Entry 5F48 (X-ray diffraction, 1.95 A resolution); this record covers chains A and B.

Chain A (and B):
Protein: aminoglycoside acetyltransferase meta-AAC0020
Source organism: uncultured bacterium
Notes: chain B of this document is another copy of the same molecule, construct and numbering; everything in this record applies to it too
UniProt: A0A059WZ16 (A0A059WZ16_9BACT); residue numbers follow UniProt; this construct covers 1-157
Amino-acid sequence (157 residues; each row starts with the number of its first residue):
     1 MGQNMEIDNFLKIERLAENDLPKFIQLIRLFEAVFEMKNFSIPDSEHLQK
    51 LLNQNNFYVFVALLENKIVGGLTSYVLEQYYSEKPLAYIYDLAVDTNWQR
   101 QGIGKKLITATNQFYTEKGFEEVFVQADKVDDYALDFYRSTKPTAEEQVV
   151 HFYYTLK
Not modelled in the structure: 1-7 (chain B: 1-6)
Ion coordination: Mg2+: Glu14, Asp20
Ligand contacts: coenzyme A (COA): Val34, Phe35, Asp91, Leu92, Ala93, Val94, Gln99, Arg100, Gln101, Gly102, Ile103, Gly104, Lys105, Asp131, Tyr133, Ala134, Asp136, Phe137, Tyr138, Ser140
Reported in the primary citation:
  - binding site for coenzyme A: Leu92, Arg100, Asp131, Tyr138
  - conformationally variable residues (side-chain flip): Arg100
  - mutagenesis - Y138A: abolished growth in response to heterologous resistance in E. coli
  - mutagenesis - L92P, D131A: decreased growth
  - mutagenesis - D131A (40-fold): decreased catalytic activity on the four tested aminoglycosides
  - catalytic residues: Tyr90, Asp91, Leu92 (proposed by the authors, not directly observed)
  - mutagenesis - D91A: abolished growth
  - specificity-determining residues: Phe35, Asp128 (proposed by the authors, not directly observed)

How chain A and chain B interact:
Contacting residue pairs - 159 pairs, chain A then chain B:
  Phe24(A) with Tyr80(B), hydrophobic
  Ile28(A) with Tyr80(B), hydrophobic
  Phe31(A) with Tyr80(B), hydrophobic; Tyr81(B)
  Phe35(A) with Tyr81(B)
  Met37(A) with Tyr81(B), hydrophobic
  Phe40(A) with Tyr81(B)
  Pro43(A) with Tyr80(B); Tyr81(B); Ser82(B)
  Asp44(A) with Glu83(B)
  His47(A) with Glu78(B); Gln79(B), hydrogen bond (side chain-backbone); Ser82(B), hydrogen bond (side chain-backbone); Glu83(B)
  Leu48(A) with Tyr80(B)
  Leu51(A) with Glu78(B); Gln79(B); Tyr80(B), hydrophobic
  Gln54(A) with Glu78(B)
  Asn56(A) with Asn56(B)
  Thr73(A) with Tyr80(B), hydrogen bond
  Tyr75(A) with Leu77(B), hydrophobic; Glu78(B), hydrogen bond (side chain-backbone)
  Leu77(A) with Tyr75(B), hydrophobic; Tyr88(B), hydrophobic
  Glu78(A) with His47(B); Leu51(B); Gln54(B); Tyr75(B), hydrogen bond (backbone-side chain)
  Gln79(A) with His47(B), hydrogen bond (backbone-side chain); Leu51(B)
  Tyr80(A) with Phe24(B), hydrophobic; Ile28(B), hydrophobic; Phe31(B), hydrophobic; Pro43(B); Leu48(B), hydrophobic; Leu51(B), hydrophobic; Phe57(B), hydrophobic; Thr73(B), hydrogen bond; Tyr75(B); Tyr90(B); Asp91(B), hydrogen bond
  Tyr81(A) with Phe31(B); Phe35(B); Met37(B), hydrophobic; Phe40(B); Pro43(B); Asp91(B), hydrogen bond
  Ser82(A) with Pro43(B); His47(B), hydrogen bond (backbone-side chain)
  Glu83(A) with Asp44(B); His47(B), salt bridge
  Leu86(A) with Tyr90(B)
  Tyr88(A) with Leu77(B), hydrophobic
  Tyr90(A) with Tyr80(B); Leu86(B)
  Asp91(A) with Tyr80(B), hydrogen bond; Tyr81(B), hydrogen bond
  Ile108(A) with Tyr154(B)
  Asn112(A) with Tyr154(B)
  Tyr115(A) with Leu156(B)
  Thr116(A) with Leu156(B)
  Phe120(A) with Leu156(B)
  Glu121(A) with Thr155(B); Leu156(B), hydrogen bond (backbone-backbone)
  Glu122(A) with Tyr153(B); Tyr154(B); Leu156(B)
  Val123(A) with Tyr153(B); Tyr154(B), hydrogen bond (backbone-backbone); Leu156(B), hydrophobic
  Phe124(A) with His151(B); Phe152(B); Tyr153(B), hydrophobic
  Val125(A) with His151(B); Phe152(B), hydrogen bond (backbone-backbone); Tyr154(B), hydrophobic
  Gln126(A) with Gln126(B), hydrogen bond; Val149(B); Val150(B); His151(B), hydrogen bond
  Ala127(A) with Val149(B); Val150(B), hydrogen bond (backbone-backbone)
  Asp128(A) with Glu147(B); Gln148(B); Val149(B)
  Lys129(A) with Gln148(B), hydrogen bond (backbone-backbone)
  Leu135(A) with Val150(B), hydrophobic
  Tyr138(A) with Phe152(B), hydrophobic; Tyr154(B)
  Arg139(A) with Phe152(B)
  Thr141(A) with Tyr154(B), hydrogen bond
  Pro143(A) with Phe152(B), hydrophobic; Tyr153(B); Tyr154(B), hydrophobic
  Thr144(A) with Tyr153(B), hydrogen bond (backbone-backbone); Tyr154(B); Thr155(B), hydrogen bond (side chain-backbone)
  Ala145(A) with His151(B); Phe152(B); Tyr153(B), hydrogen bond (backbone-backbone)
  Glu146(A) with Val150(B); His151(B); Phe152(B)
  Glu147(A) with Val150(B); His151(B), hydrogen bond (backbone-backbone); Tyr153(B)
  Gln148(A) with Asp128(B); Lys129(B), hydrogen bond (backbone-backbone); Val149(B); Val150(B)
  Val149(A) with Ala127(B); Asp128(B); Lys129(B); Gln148(B); Val149(B), hydrogen bond (backbone-backbone); His151(B)
  Val150(A) with Gln126(B); Ala127(B), hydrogen bond (backbone-backbone); Leu135(B), hydrophobic; Glu146(B); Glu147(B); Gln148(B)
  His151(A) with Phe124(B); Val125(B); Gln126(B), hydrogen bond; Glu146(B); Glu147(B), hydrogen bond (backbone-backbone); Val149(B)
  Phe152(A) with Phe124(B); Val125(B), hydrogen bond (backbone-backbone); Tyr138(B), hydrophobic; Arg139(B); Pro143(B), hydrophobic; Ala145(B); Glu146(B)
  Tyr153(A) with Glu122(B); Val123(B); Phe124(B), hydrophobic; Pro143(B); Thr144(B), hydrogen bond (backbone-backbone); Ala145(B), hydrogen bond (backbone-backbone); Glu147(B)
  Tyr154(A) with Ile108(B); Asn112(B); Glu122(B); Val123(B), hydrogen bond (backbone-backbone); Tyr138(B); Thr141(B), hydrogen bond; Pro143(B), hydrophobic; Thr144(B)
  Thr155(A) with Glu121(B); Thr144(B), hydrogen bond (backbone-side chain)
  Leu156(A) with Tyr115(B); Thr116(B); Phe120(B); Glu121(B), hydrogen bond (backbone-backbone)
  Lys157(A) with Thr116(B)
Other interface residues (no listed pair), chain A (62 interface residues in all): Ser41, Phe57, Lys142
Other interface residues (no listed pair), chain B (62 interface residues in all): Ser41, Lys142, Lys157

Overview:
The chain A/chain B interface involves 62 residues from each chain; the contacts include 36 hydrogen bonds and
1 salt bridge. Polar pairs include Glu83(A)-His47(B), His47(A)-Gln79(B) and His47(A)-Ser82(B). Chain A binds
coenzyme A. From the paper: catalytic residues Tyr90(A), Asp91(A) and Leu92(A); L92P and D131A of chain A
reduce growth; 4 substitutions were tested in all.
Both chains are aminoglycoside acetyltransferase meta-AAC0020 (uncultured bacterium). Entry 5F48 (Crystal
structure of an aminoglycoside acetyltransferase meta-AAC0020 from an uncultured soil metagenomic sample in
complex with ...) was determined by X-ray diffraction (same publication as 5U08, 5F47, 5F46 and 5F49).
